PDB entry 7P30 | electron microscopy, 3.00 A resolution | chains C and Y of the 14 polymer chains in the assembly

# Chain C
Name: DNA replication licensing factor MCM4
From: Saccharomyces cerevisiae (strain ATCC 204508 / S288c)
Notes: EC 3.6.4.12
Reference sequence: P30665 (MCM4_YEAST); numbering as in UniProt (aligned over 1-933)
Sequence (933 residues; each row starts with the number of its first residue):
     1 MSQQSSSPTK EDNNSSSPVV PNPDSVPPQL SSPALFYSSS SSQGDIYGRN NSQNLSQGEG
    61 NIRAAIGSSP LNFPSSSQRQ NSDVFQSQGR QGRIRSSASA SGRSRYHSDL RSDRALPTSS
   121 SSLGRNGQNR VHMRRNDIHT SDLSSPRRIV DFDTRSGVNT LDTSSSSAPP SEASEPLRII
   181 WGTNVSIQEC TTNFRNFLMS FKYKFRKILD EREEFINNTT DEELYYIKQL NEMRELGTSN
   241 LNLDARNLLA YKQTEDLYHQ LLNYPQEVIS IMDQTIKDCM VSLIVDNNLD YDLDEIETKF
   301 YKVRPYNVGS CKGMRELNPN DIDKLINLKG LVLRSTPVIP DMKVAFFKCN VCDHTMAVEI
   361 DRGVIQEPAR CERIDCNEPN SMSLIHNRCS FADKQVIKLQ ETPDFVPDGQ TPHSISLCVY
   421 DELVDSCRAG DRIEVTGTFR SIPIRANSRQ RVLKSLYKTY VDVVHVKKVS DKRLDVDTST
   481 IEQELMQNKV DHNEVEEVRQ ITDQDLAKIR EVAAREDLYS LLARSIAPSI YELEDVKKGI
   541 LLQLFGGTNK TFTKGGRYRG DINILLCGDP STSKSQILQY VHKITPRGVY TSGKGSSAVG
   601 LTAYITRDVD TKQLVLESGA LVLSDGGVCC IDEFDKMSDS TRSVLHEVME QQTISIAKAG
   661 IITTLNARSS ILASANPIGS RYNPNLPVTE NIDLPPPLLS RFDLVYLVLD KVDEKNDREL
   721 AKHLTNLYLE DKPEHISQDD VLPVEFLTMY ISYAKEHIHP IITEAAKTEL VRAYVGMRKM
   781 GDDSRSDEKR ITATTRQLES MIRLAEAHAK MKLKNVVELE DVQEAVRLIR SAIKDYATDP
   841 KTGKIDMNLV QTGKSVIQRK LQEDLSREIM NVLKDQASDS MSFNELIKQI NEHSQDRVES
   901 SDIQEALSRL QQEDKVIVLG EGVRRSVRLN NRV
Disordered / not traced: 1-176, 205-219, 736-739, 783-785, 853-933
Metal / ion sites: Zn2+: Cys349, Cys352, Cys371, Cys376; Mg2+: Ser575 (together with ADP) (shared with 1 residue of chain F)
Small-molecule neighbours: ADP (adenosine-5'-diphosphate): Ser529, Ile530, Tyr531, Leu533, Asp569, Pro570, Ser571, Thr572, Ser573, Lys574, Ser575, Gln576, Leu720, Leu724
UniProt features mapped onto this chain:
  - motif: Ser700 to Asp703 (Arginine finger)
  - binding site (ATP): Gly568 to Ser575
  - modified residue (Phosphoserine): Ser52, Ser56, Ser69
  - mutagenesis: Lys574 (K574A: Loss of MCM2-7 complex helicase activity)
What the authors report for this chain:
  - post-translational modification sites: Ser171 (citing earlier work)
  - post-translational modification sites: Ser52, Ser56, Ser76, Ser77, Ser87

# Chain Y
Molecule: 53-nt DNA strand
Sequence (53 nucleotides; numbered -53 to -1; the number before each row is that of its first residue; numbers below 1 keep their minus sign (DG-53 is residue -53)):
   -53 GCATGCATGC GCATGCATGC ATGCAGCATG CATGCATGCA TGCGCATGCA TGC

# How chain C and chain Y interact
Contacting residue pairs - 5 pairs, chain C then chain Y:
  Ser448(C) with DA-18(Y), sugar contact
  Lys594(C) with DG-6(Y), salt bridge to the phosphate
  Lys612(C) with DT-17(Y), salt bridge to the phosphate; DG-16(Y), salt bridge to the phosphate
  Ser638(C) with DT-7(Y), phosphate contact
Interface residues without a listed pair, chain C (6 interface residues in all): Arg449, Ser640
Interface residues without a listed pair, chain Y (7 interface residues in all): DG-20, DA-8

# Summary
Chain C and chain Y form an interface of 6 and 7 residues respectively; the contacts include 3 salt bridges.
Polar pairs include Lys594(C)-DG-6(Y), Lys612(C)-DT-17(Y) and Lys612(C)-DG-16(Y). Ligands of chain C: ADP.
From UniProt: 8 ATP-binding residues and one mutagenesis site on chain C. From the paper: modification sites
Ser171(C), Ser52(C) and Ser56(C) among others.
Chain C is DNA replication licensing factor MCM4 (Saccharomyces cerevisiae (strain ATCC 204508 / S288c)) and
chain Y is a 53-nt DNA strand; the structure, 3.0 A resolution structure of a DNA-loaded MCM double hexamer,
was determined by electron microscopy, deposited together with 7P5Z.
